7O2A - chain A; structure by X-ray diffraction, 1.57 A resolution.

# Chain A
Name: Histone-lysine N-methyltransferase SMYD3
Source organism: Homo sapiens
Notes: EC 2.1.1.354
Reference sequence: Q9H7B4 (SMYD3_HUMAN); numbering as in UniProt (aligned over 1-428)
Chain sequence (428 residues; each row starts with the number of its first residue):
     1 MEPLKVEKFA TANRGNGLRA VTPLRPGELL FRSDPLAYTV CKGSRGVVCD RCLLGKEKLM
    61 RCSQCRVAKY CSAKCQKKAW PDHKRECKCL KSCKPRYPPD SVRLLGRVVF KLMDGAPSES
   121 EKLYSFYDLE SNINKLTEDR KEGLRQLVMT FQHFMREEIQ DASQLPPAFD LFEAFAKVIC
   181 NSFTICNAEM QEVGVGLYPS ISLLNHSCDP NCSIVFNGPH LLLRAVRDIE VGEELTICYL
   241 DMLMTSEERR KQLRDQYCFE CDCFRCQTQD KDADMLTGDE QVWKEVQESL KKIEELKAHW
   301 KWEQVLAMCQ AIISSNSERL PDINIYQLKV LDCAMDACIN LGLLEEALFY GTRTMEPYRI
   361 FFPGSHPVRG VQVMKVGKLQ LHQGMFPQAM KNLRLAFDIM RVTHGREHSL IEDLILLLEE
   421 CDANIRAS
Unresolved in the structure: 1
Construct notes: variant Asn-13 (Lys in Q9H7B4), Arg-140 (Lys in Q9H7B4)
Metal / ion sites: Zn2+ site 1: Cys-49, Cys-52, Cys-71, Cys-75; Zn2+ site 2: Cys-62, Cys-65, His-83, Cys-87; Zn2+ site 3: Cys-208, Cys-261, Cys-263, Cys-266
Small-molecule neighbours:
  - S-adenosylmethionine (SAM): Asn-13, Arg-14, Gly-15, Asn-16, Tyr-124, Glu-130, Asn-132, Cys-180, Asn-181, Ser-202, Leu-203, Leu-204, Asn-205, His-206, Tyr-239, Tyr-257, Phe-259
  - UZT ((2S)-1-(4-azanylpiperidin-1-yl)carbonyl-N-(2-cyclopropylethyl)-2-methyl-4-oxidanylidene-3,5-dihydro-2H-1,5-benzodiazepine-7-carboxamide): Cys-180, Asn-181, Ser-182, Phe-183, Thr-184, Cys-186, Met-190, Glu-192, Ile-214, Phe-216, Ile-237, Cys-238, Tyr-239, Asp-241, Tyr-257, His-366, Pro-367, Val-368
Swiss-Prot annotation at these positions:
  - zinc finger: Cys-49 to Cys-87 (MYND-type)
  - binding site (S-adenosyl-L-methionine): Arg-14 to Asn-16, Tyr-124, Asn-132, Asn-181, Asn-205, His-206, Tyr-239, Phe-259
  - binding site (Zn(2+)): Cys-49, Cys-52, Cys-62, Cys-65, Cys-71, Cys-75, His-83, Cys-87
  - modified residue: Met-1 (N-acetylmethionine), Thr-22 (Phosphothreonine)

# Overview
Ligands of chain A: compound UZT and S-adenosylmethionine. Cys-49, Cys-52, Cys-71 and Cys-75 form the Zn2+
site 1. The Zn2+ site 2 is built by Cys-62, Cys-65, His-83 and Cys-87. UniProt lists 10
S-adenosyl-L-methionine-binding residues and 8 Zn2+-binding residues.
Chain A is Histone-lysine N-methyltransferase SMYD3 (Homo sapiens); the structure, X-RAY STRUCTURE OF SMYD3 IN
COMPLEX WITH benzodiazepine-type inhibitor compound 15, was determined by X-ray diffraction together with 7O2B
and 7O2C from the same study.
